6RE5 - chains 1 and 5 of the 31 polymer chains in the assembly; structure by electron microscopy, 3.20 A resolution.

== Chain 1 ==
Name: ATP synthase associated protein ASA1
From: Polytomella sp. Pringsheim 198.80
UniProt: Q85JD5 (Q85JD5_9CHLO); numbering as in UniProt (aligned over 1-618)
Sequence (618 residues; row label = number of the first residue in the row):
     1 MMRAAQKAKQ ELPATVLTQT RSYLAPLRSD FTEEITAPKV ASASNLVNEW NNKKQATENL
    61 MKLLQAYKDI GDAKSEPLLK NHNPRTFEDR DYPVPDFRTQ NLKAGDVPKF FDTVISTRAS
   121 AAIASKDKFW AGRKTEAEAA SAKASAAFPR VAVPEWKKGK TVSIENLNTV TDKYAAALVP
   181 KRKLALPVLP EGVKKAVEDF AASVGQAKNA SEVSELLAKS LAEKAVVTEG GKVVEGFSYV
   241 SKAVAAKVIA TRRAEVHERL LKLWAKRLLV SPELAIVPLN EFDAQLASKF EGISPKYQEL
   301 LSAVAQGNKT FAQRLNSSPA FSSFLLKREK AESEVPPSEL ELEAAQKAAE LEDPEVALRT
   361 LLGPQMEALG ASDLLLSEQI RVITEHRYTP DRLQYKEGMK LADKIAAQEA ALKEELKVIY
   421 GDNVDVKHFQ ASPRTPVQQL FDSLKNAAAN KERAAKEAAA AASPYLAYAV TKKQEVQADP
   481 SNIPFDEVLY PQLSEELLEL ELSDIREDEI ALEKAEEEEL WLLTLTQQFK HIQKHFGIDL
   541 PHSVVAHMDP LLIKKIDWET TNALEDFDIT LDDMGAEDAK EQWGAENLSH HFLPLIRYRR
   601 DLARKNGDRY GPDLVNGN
Not modelled in the structure: 1-22, 618

== Chain 5 ==
Name: Mitochondrial F1F0 ATP synthase associated 14 kDa protein
From: Polytomella sp. Pringsheim 198.80
UniProt: A0A024FSR7 (A0A024FSR7_9CHLO); residues 1-123 here = UniProt positions 1-123
Sequence (123 residues; row label = number of the first residue in the row):
     1 MKLLPESLQQ EAATAAVVAS WVLWHLDTQL LPTIMREHKL HACWAAAAKR YNEKLFKLNP
    61 SYDRVLSLPA VSKNQVLENV FHTAPKAPVE HLEKMVSANS KVYDALNLQS KRVLIWQVKP
   121 ALF

== Interface between chain 1 and chain 5 ==
Contacting residue pairs (150; chain 1 residue first):
  Leu-79(1) with Val-80(5), hydrophobic
  His-82(1) with Asn-79(5); His-82(5)
  Asn-83(1) with Val-76(5)
  Pro-84(1) with Val-71(5), hydrophobic; Asn-79(5)
  Arg-85(1) with Pro-69(5); Val-71(5), hydrogen bond (side chain-backbone); Ser-72(5); Lys-73(5); Val-76(5)
  Glu-88(1) with Pro-69(5); Ala-70(5), hydrogen bond (side chain-backbone); Val-71(5)
  Arg-90(1) with Ser-67(5), hydrogen bond (side chain-backbone); Leu-68(5), hydrogen bond (side chain-backbone); Pro-69(5)
  Val-94(1) with Leu-66(5)
  Pro-95(1) with Leu-66(5)
  Asp-96(1) with Asp-63(5)
  Phe-97(1) with Phe-56(5), hydrophobic; Tyr-62(5), hydrophobic
  Arg-98(1) with Phe-56(5), hydrogen bond (side chain-backbone); Lys-57(5); Asn-59(5), hydrogen bond (side chain-backbone); Tyr-62(5)
  Phe-111(1) with Tyr-62(5); Asp-63(5); Val-65(5), hydrophobic; Leu-66(5), hydrophobic
  Val-114(1) with Leu-66(5), hydrophobic
  Ile-115(1) with Val-65(5); Leu-66(5), hydrophobic; Ala-70(5)
  Arg-118(1) with Leu-66(5), hydrogen bond (side chain-backbone); Leu-68(5), hydrogen bond (side chain-backbone); Ala-70(5)
  Ala-119(1) with Ala-70(5)
  Ala-122(1) with Val-71(5), hydrophobic
  Ile-123(1) with Gln-75(5)
  Val-151(1) with His-91(5); Met-95(5), hydrophobic
  Val-153(1) with Met-95(5), hydrophobic
  Pro-154(1) with Asn-99(5)
  Trp-156(1) with Leu-106(5)
  Thr-161(1) with Leu-106(5); Asn-107(5); Leu-108(5)
  Val-162(1) with Val-102(5); Leu-106(5), hydrogen bond (backbone-backbone); Asn-107(5)
  Ser-163(1) with Asn-107(5)
  Ile-164(1) with Tyr-103(5), hydrophobic; Asn-107(5), hydrogen bond (backbone-side chain)
  Leu-167(1) with Asn-99(5); Tyr-103(5), hydrophobic
  Val-170(1) with Asn-99(5)
  Tyr-174(1) with His-91(5); Leu-92(5), hydrophobic; Met-95(5); Asn-99(5), hydrogen bond
  Ala-175(1) with Leu-92(5)
  Leu-178(1) with Pro-88(5); Val-89(5)
  Phe-282(1) with Tyr-62(5), hydrophobic
  Leu-286(1) with Tyr-62(5), hydrophobic
  Ala-287(1) with Phe-56(5)
  Ser-288(1) with Phe-56(5)
  Lys-289(1) with Glu-53(5)
  Phe-290(1) with Asn-52(5); Glu-53(5), hydrogen bond (backbone-side chain); Phe-56(5), hydrophobic
  Glu-291(1) with Glu-53(5)
  Ile-293(1) with Phe-56(5), hydrophobic
  Glu-397(1) with Ser-72(5), hydrogen bond; Asn-74(5), hydrogen bond; Gln-75(5)
  Lys-400(1) with Asn-74(5)
  Leu-401(1) with Asn-74(5); Leu-77(5), hydrophobic
  Lys-404(1) with Asn-74(5), hydrogen bond; Glu-78(5), salt bridge
  Ser-463(1) with Tyr-103(5); Asp-104(5)
  Pro-464(1) with Tyr-103(5)
  Tyr-465(1) with Val-96(5); Asn-99(5); Ser-100(5); Tyr-103(5), hydrophobic
  Leu-466(1) with Ser-100(5)
  Ala-469(1) with Val-96(5), hydrophobic
  Lys-473(1) with Leu-92(5)
  Gln-477(1) with Val-89(5)
  Leu-497(1) with Phe-81(5), hydrophobic
  Leu-500(1) with Lys-73(5), hydrogen bond (backbone-side chain)
  Glu-501(1) with Lys-73(5)
  Asp-504(1) with Lys-73(5)
  Glu-507(1) with Leu-68(5); Pro-69(5)
  Ala-511(1) with Leu-68(5), hydrophobic
  Lys-514(1) with Arg-64(5), hydrogen bond (backbone-side chain); Ser-67(5), hydrogen bond
  Trp-521(1) with Leu-55(5), hydrophobic
  Leu-522(1) with Leu-55(5), hydrophobic
  Leu-525(1) with Tyr-51(5); Leu-55(5), hydrophobic
  Phe-529(1) with Trp-44(5), hydrophobic
  Phe-536(1) with Glu-37(5); Leu-40(5), hydrophobic
  His-542(1) with Thr-33(5); Arg-36(5); Glu-37(5)
  Val-545(1) with Leu-40(5), hydrophobic
  Leu-552(1) with Leu-40(5), hydrophobic
  Ile-553(1) with Arg-36(5)
  Ile-556(1) with Met-35(5); Arg-36(5); Lys-39(5); Leu-40(5)
  Asp-557(1) with Arg-36(5), salt bridge
  Glu-559(1) with Lys-39(5), salt bridge
  Thr-560(1) with Met-35(5)
  Leu-564(1) with Lys-39(5), hydrogen bond (backbone-side chain)
  Glu-565(1) with Met-35(5); Lys-39(5)
  Asp-568(1) with His-38(5), salt bridge; Lys-39(5); Ala-42(5)
  Lys-580(1) with Ala-46(5)
  Glu-581(1) with Ala-46(5); Arg-50(5)
  Trp-583(1) with Ala-42(5), hydrophobic; Cys-43(5), hydrophobic
  Gly-584(1) with Cys-43(5); Ala-47(5)
  Ala-585(1) with Ala-47(5); Arg-50(5)
  Asn-587(1) with Cys-43(5), hydrogen bond
  Leu-588(1) with Cys-43(5); Trp-44(5), hydrophobic; Ala-47(5), hydrophobic; Tyr-51(5)
  His-591(1) with Trp-44(5); Tyr-51(5), hydrogen bond
  Phe-592(1) with Tyr-51(5), hydrophobic; Lys-54(5); Leu-55(5), hydrophobic; Leu-58(5), hydrophobic
  Leu-595(1) with Leu-58(5), hydrophobic
  Arg-599(1) with Leu-58(5), hydrogen bond (side chain-backbone)
Also at the interface, not in a pair above, chain 1 (95 interface residues in all): Lys-126, Ala-152, Thr-171, Asp-283, Gln-408, Ala-515, Glu-518, Ile-532, Phe-567, Gln-582
Also at the interface, not in a pair above, chain 5 (62 interface residues in all): Leu-31, Pro-32, His-41, Pro-60, Ile-115

== In short ==
Chain 1 and chain 5 form an interface of 95 and 62 residues respectively; the contacts include 22 hydrogen
bonds and 4 salt bridges. Among the polar pairs are Lys-404(1)/Glu-78(5), Asp-557(1)/Arg-36(5) and
Glu-559(1)/Lys-39(5).
Chain 1 is ATP synthase associated protein ASA1 and chain 5 is Mitochondrial F1F0 ATP synthase associated 14
kDa protein, both from Polytomella sp. Pringsheim 198.80; the structure, Cryo-EM structure of Polytomella
F-ATP synthase, Rotary substate 2C, composite map, was determined by electron microscopy (same publication as
6RD4, 6RD5, 6RD6, 6RD7, 6RD8, 6RD9 and 46 further entries).
